Entry 1DW9 (X-ray diffraction, 1.65 A resolution); this record covers chains I and J of the 10 polymer chains in the assembly.

# Chain I (and J)
Protein: Cyanate lyase
From: Escherichia coli
Notes: EC 4.3.99.1; chain J of this document is another copy of the same molecule, construct and numbering; everything in this record applies to it too
Reference sequence: P00816 (CYNS_ECOLI); numbering as in UniProt (aligned over 1-156)
Sequence (156 residues; row label = number of the first residue in the row):
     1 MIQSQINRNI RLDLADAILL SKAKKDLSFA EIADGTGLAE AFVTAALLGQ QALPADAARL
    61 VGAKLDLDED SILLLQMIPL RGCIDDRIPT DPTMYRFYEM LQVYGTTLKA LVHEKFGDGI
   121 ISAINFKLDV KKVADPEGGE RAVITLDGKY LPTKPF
Modified positions: Mse1, Mse77, Mse94, Mse100 (selenomethionine; parent Met)
Curated features (UniProtKB/Swiss-Prot):
  - active site: R96, E99, S122
From the paper describing this entry:
  - binding site for sulfate ion: G35, E40, R87
  - catalytic residues: R96, E99, S122
  - binding site for chloride ion: R96, S122

# Chain I / chain J interface
Pairs across the interface (148; chain I residue first):
  S28(I) - E114(J)
  F29(I) - A110(J)  hydrophobic
  F29(I) - E114(J)  hydrogen bond (backbone-side chain)
  A30(I) - E114(J)  hydrogen bond (backbone-side chain)
  E40(I) - L111(J)
  E40(I) - E114(J)
  E40(I) - K115(J)  salt bridge
  A41(I) - Y104(J)
  A41(I) - T107(J)
  T44(I) - T107(J)
  T44(I) - L111(J)
  A45(I) - Y104(J)  hydrophobic
  A45(I) - T107(J)  hydrogen bond (backbone-side chain)
  L48(I) - T106(J)
  L48(I) - T107(J)
  Q50(I) - Q102(J)
  Q50(I) - V103(J)
  Q51(I) - V103(J)
  Q51(I) - Y104(J)  hydrogen bond
  G82(I) - Q102(J)
  C83(I) - L101(J)  hydrogen bond (side chain-backbone)
  C83(I) - Q102(J)  hydrogen bond (backbone-backbone)
  C83(I) - G105(J)
  C83(I) - T106(J)  hydrogen bond (side chain-backbone)
  I84(I) - L101(J)  hydrophobic
  I84(I) - Q102(J)
  R87(I) - Y98(J)  hydrogen bond (backbone-side chain)
  I88(I) - R87(J)
  I88(I) - I88(J)  hydrophobic
  D91(I) - K109(J)  salt bridge
  P92(I) - I120(J)
  T93(I) - H113(J)
  T93(I) - G119(J)  hydrogen bond (side chain-backbone)
  T93(I) - I120(J)
  Mse94(I) - G105(J)
  Mse94(I) - T106(J)
  Mse94(I) - K109(J)
  R96(I) - I120(J)
  R96(I) - I121(J)
  R96(I) - A123(J)
  F97(I) - L101(J)  hydrophobic
  Y98(I) - R87(J)  hydrogen bond (side chain-backbone)
  Y98(I) - L101(J)
  E99(I) - A123(J)
  Mse100(I) - S122(J)
  Mse100(I) - F126(J)
  L101(I) - C83(J)
  L101(I) - I84(J)  hydrophobic
  L101(I) - F97(J)
  L101(I) - Y98(J)
  L101(I) - L101(J)  hydrophobic
  Q102(I) - Q50(J)
  Q102(I) - G82(J)
  Q102(I) - C83(J)  hydrogen bond (backbone-backbone)
  Q102(I) - I84(J)
  V103(I) - Q50(J)
  V103(I) - Q51(J)
  Y104(I) - A41(J)
  Y104(I) - A45(J)  hydrophobic
  Y104(I) - Q51(J)  hydrogen bond
  Y104(I) - F126(J)  hydrophobic
  Y104(I) - L128(J)  hydrophobic
  G105(I) - C83(J)
  G105(I) - Mse94(J)
  T106(I) - L48(J)
  T106(I) - C83(J)  hydrogen bond (backbone-side chain)
  T106(I) - Mse94(J)
  T107(I) - A41(J)
  T107(I) - T44(J)
  T107(I) - A45(J)  hydrogen bond (side chain-backbone)
  T107(I) - L48(J)
  L108(I) - L128(J)  hydrophobic
  L108(I) - V130(J)  hydrophobic
  K109(I) - D91(J)  salt bridge
  K109(I) - Mse94(J)
  A110(I) - F29(J)  hydrophobic
  L111(I) - E40(J)
  L111(I) - A41(J)  hydrophobic
  L111(I) - T44(J)
  H113(I) - T93(J)
  E114(I) - S28(J)
  E114(I) - F29(J)  hydrogen bond (side chain-backbone)
  E114(I) - A30(J)  hydrogen bond (side chain-backbone)
  E114(I) - E40(J)
  K115(I) - E40(J)  salt bridge
  K115(I) - V130(J)
  K115(I) - K132(J)  hydrogen bond (backbone-side chain)
  F116(I) - K132(J)
  F116(I) - E140(J)
  F116(I) - R141(J)
  F116(I) - A142(J)  hydrophobic
  G119(I) - T93(J)  hydrogen bond (backbone-side chain)
  I120(I) - P92(J)
  I120(I) - T93(J)
  I120(I) - R96(J)
  I121(I) - R96(J)
  I121(I) - A142(J)  hydrophobic
  S122(I) - Mse100(J)
  A123(I) - R96(J)
  A123(I) - E99(J)
  A123(I) - Mse100(J)  hydrophobic
  N125(I) - R141(J)  hydrogen bond
  F126(I) - Mse100(J)
  F126(I) - Y104(J)  hydrophobic
  F126(I) - R141(J)
  L128(I) - Y104(J)  hydrophobic
  V130(I) - L108(J)  hydrophobic
  V130(I) - K115(J)
  K132(I) - K115(J)
  K132(I) - F116(J)
  D135(I) - K149(J)
  G138(I) - K149(J)  hydrogen bond (backbone-side chain)
  G139(I) - K149(J)
  E140(I) - F116(J)
  E140(I) - K149(J)
  E140(I) - Y150(J)  hydrogen bond (backbone-backbone)
  R141(I) - F116(J)
  R141(I) - N125(J)  hydrogen bond
  R141(I) - F126(J)
  R141(I) - D147(J)  salt bridge
  R141(I) - G148(J)
  R141(I) - K149(J)
  A142(I) - F116(J)  hydrophobic
  A142(I) - I121(J)  hydrophobic
  A142(I) - L146(J)
  A142(I) - D147(J)
  A142(I) - G148(J)  hydrogen bond (backbone-backbone)
  V143(I) - T145(J)
  V143(I) - L146(J)
  I144(I) - I144(J)
  I144(I) - T145(J)
  I144(I) - L146(J)  hydrogen bond (backbone-backbone)
  T145(I) - V143(J)
  T145(I) - I144(J)
  L146(I) - Mse100(J)
  L146(I) - A142(J)
  L146(I) - V143(J)
  L146(I) - I144(J)  hydrogen bond (backbone-backbone)
  D147(I) - R141(J)  salt bridge
  D147(I) - A142(J)
  G148(I) - R141(J)
  G148(I) - A142(J)  hydrogen bond (backbone-backbone)
  K149(I) - D135(J)
  K149(I) - G138(J)  hydrogen bond (side chain-backbone)
  K149(I) - G139(J)
  K149(I) - E140(J)
  K149(I) - R141(J)
  Y150(I) - E140(J)  hydrogen bond (backbone-backbone)
Other interface residues (no listed pair), chain I (70 interface residues in all): K22, F42, R81, P89, V112, I124, K131
Other interface residues (no listed pair), chain J (71 interface residues in all): K22, F42, R81, P89, V112, I124, K127, K131

# Overview
The interface between chain I and chain J involves 70 residues on one side and 71 on the other, with 28
hydrogen bonds and 6 salt bridges. Polar pairs include E40(I)-K115(J), D91(I)-K109(J) and R141(I)-D147(J). The
paper reports catalytic residues R96(I), E99(I) and S122(I); a binding site for sulfate ion at G35(I), E40(I)
and R87(I).
Chain I and chain J are both Cyanate lyase (Escherichia coli); the structure, Structure of cyanase reveals
that a novel dimeric and decameric arrangement of subunits is required for ..., was determined by X-ray
diffraction (same publication as 1DWK).
